6SMQ - chains B and D of the 5 polymer chains in the assembly; structure by electron microscopy, 3.30 A resolution.

[Chain B]
Molecule: RagA protein
Source organism: Porphyromonas gingivalis (strain ATCC BAA-308 / W83)
UniProtKB: Q7MXJ7 (Q7MXJ7_PORGI); residue numbers follow UniProt; this construct covers 115-1017
Sequence (903 residues; numbered 115 to 1017; the number before each row is that of its first residue):
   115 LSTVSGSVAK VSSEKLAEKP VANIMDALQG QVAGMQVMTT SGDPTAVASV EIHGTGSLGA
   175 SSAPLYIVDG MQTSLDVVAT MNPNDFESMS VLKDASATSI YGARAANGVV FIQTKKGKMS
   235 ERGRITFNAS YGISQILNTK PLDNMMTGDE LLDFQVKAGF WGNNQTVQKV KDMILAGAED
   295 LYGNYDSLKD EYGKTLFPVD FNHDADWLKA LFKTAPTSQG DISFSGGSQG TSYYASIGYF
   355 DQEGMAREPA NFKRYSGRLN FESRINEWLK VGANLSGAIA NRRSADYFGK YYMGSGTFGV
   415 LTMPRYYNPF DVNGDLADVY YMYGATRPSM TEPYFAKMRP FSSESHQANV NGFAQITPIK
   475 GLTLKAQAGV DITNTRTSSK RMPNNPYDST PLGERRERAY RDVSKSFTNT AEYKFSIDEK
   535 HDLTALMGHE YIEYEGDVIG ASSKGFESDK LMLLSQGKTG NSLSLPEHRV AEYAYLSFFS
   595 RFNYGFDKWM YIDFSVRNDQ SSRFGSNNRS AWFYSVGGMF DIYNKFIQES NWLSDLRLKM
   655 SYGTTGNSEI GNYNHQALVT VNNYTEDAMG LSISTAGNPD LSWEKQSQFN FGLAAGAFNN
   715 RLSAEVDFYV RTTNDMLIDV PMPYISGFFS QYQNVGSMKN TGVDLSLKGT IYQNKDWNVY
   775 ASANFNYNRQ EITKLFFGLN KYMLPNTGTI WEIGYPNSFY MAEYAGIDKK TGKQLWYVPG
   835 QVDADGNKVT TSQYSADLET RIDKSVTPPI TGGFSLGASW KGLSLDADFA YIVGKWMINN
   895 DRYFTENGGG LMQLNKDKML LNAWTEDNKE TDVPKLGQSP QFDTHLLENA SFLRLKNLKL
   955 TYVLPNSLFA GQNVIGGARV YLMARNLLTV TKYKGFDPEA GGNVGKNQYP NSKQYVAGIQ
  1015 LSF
Residues lining bound ligands: 5PL ((1R,4S,6R)-6-({[2-(acetylamino)-2-deoxy-alpha-D-glucopyranosyl]oxy}methyl)-4-hydroxy-1-{[(15-methylhexadecanoyl)oxy]methyl}-4-oxido-7-oxo-3,5-dioxa-8-aza-4-phosphaheptacos-1-yl 15-methylhexadecanoate): L478, A480, F521, N523, H543, Y545, L590
Reported in the primary citation:
  - conformationally variable residues (loop rearrangement, order/disorder transition, side-chain flip): L115 to S119, A211 to A219

[Chain D]
Molecule: Lipoprotein RagB
Source organism: Porphyromonas gingivalis (strain ATCC BAA-308 / W83)
UniProtKB: F5H948 (F5H948_PORGI); numbering as in UniProt (aligned over 20-501)
Sequence (482 residues; each row starts with the number of its first residue):
    20 CELDRDPEGK DFQQPYTSFV QTKQNRDGLY ALLRNTENPR MHFYQELQSD MYCTTITDGN
    80 SLAPFVNWDL GILNDHGRAD EDEVSGIAGY YFVYNRLNQQ ANAFVNNTEA ALQNQVYKNS
   140 TEIANAKSFL AEGKVLQALA IWRLMDRFSF HESVTEVNSG AKDLGVILLK EYNPGYIGPR
   200 ATKAQCYDYI LSRLSEAIEV LPENRESVLY VSRDYAYALR ARIYLALGEY GKAAADAKMV
   260 VDKYPLIGAA DASEFENIYR SDANNPEIIF RGFASATLGS FTATTLNGAA PAGKDIKYNP
   320 SAVPFQWVVD LYENEDFRKS VYIAKVVKKD KGYLVNKFLE DKAYRDVQDK PNLKVGARYF
   380 SVAEVYLILV ESALQTGDTP TAEKYLKALS KARGAEVSVV NMEALQAERT RELIGEGSRL
   440 RDMVRWSIPN NHDAFETQPG LEGFANTTPL KAQAPVGFYA YTWEFPQRDR QTNPQLIKNW
   500 PI
Covalent attachments: compound 5PL linked to C20; palmitic acid (PLM) linked to C20

[How chain B and chain D interact]
Pairs across the interface - 16 pairs, chain B then chain D:
  D300(B) - N138(D)  hydrogen bond (backbone-side chain)
  S301(B) - N138(D)
  K303(B) - T140(D)
  N498(B) - V39(D)
  R509(B) - E27(D)  salt bridge
  E561(B) - Q43(D)  hydrogen bond (backbone-side chain)
  S562(B) - Q43(D)
  K564(B) - G28(D)  hydrogen bond (backbone-backbone)
  K564(B) - K29(D)
  K564(B) - D30(D)  salt bridge
  K564(B) - Q33(D)
  K564(B) - Q40(D)
  L565(B) - G28(D)
  L567(B) - E27(D)
  L567(B) - G28(D)
  Q570(B) - G28(D)  hydrogen bond (side chain-backbone)
Also at the interface, not in a pair above, chain B (12 interface residues in all): D304
Also at the interface, not in a pair above, chain D (11 interface residues in all): S139

[Summary]
Chain B and chain D form an interface of 12 and 11 residues respectively, with 4 hydrogen bonds and 2 salt
bridges. Polar pairs include R509(B)-E27(D), K564(B)-D30(D) and D300(B)-N138(D). Chain B binds compound 5PL.
Compound 5PL is covalently linked to C20(D). Covalently linked palmitic acid: at C20(D). The paper reports
conformational variability at L115(B) and A211(B).
Chain B is RagA protein and chain D is Lipoprotein RagB, both from Porphyromonas gingivalis (strain ATCC
BAA-308 / W83); the structure, Structure of the RagAB peptide importer in the 'open-closed' state, was
determined by electron microscopy (same publication as 6SLI, 6SLJ, 6SLN, 6SM3 and 6SML).
